PDB entry 8TMD | electron microscopy, 3.00 A resolution | chains D and E of the 7 polymer chains in the assembly

Chain D (and E):
Name: Cobalt/magnesium transport protein CorA
Organism: Thermotoga maritima
Notes: chain E of this document is another copy of the same molecule, construct and numbering; everything in this record applies to it too
UniProt: Q9WZ31 (CORA_THEMA); residues 1-351 here = UniProt positions 1-351
Amino-acid sequence (373 residues; numbered -21 to 351; the number before each row is that of its first residue; numbers below 1 keep their minus sign (Met-21 is residue -21)):
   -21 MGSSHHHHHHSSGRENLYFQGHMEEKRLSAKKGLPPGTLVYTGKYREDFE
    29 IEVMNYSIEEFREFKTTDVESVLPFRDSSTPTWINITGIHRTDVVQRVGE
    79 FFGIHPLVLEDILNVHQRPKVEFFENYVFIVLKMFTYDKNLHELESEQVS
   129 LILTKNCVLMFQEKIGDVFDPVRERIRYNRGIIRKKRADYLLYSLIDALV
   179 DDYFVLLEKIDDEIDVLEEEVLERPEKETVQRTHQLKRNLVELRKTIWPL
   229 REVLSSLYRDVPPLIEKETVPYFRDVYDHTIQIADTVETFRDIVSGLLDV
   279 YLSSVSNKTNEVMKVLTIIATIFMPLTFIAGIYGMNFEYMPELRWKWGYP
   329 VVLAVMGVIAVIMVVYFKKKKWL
Disordered / not traced: -21 to 11 (chain E: -21 to 4)
Differences from the reference sequence: initiating methionine (-21); expression tag (-20 to 0)
Ligand contacts: Mg2+ (MG): Tyr171, Asp175, Asp253, His257
UniProt features mapped onto this chain:
  - motif: Gly312 to Asn314 (Probable selectivity filter)
  - site: Asn288 (Essential for ion permeation), Leu294 (Important for closing the ion permeation pathway in the closed state), Thr295 (Threonine that confers selectivity for Co(2+) transport)
  - mutagenesis: Asp89 (D89F/K: Decreases ion transport), Asp253 (D253K: Increases protein stability. Decreases ion transport), Leu280 (L280A: Decreases ion transport), Asn288 (N288L: Abolishes Co(2+) uptake), Met291 (M291A: No effect on ion transport), Leu294 (L294A/V: Increases ion transport by suppression of an obstruction in the transmembrane ion permeation pathway), Thr295 (T295L: Strongly reduces Co(2+) uptake. Abolishes Co(2+) uptake; when associated with L-299; T295M: Strongly reduces Co(2+) uptake ...), Thr299 (T299L: Reduces Co(2+) uptake. Abolishes Co(2+) uptake; when associated with L-295; T299M: No effect on Co(2+) uptake; T299S: Abolishes Co(2+) uptake), Pro303 (P303A/G/I: Increases ion transport by suppression of a kink in the transmembrane ion permeation pathway), Thr305 (T305L: Abolishes Co(2+) uptake), Ile310 (I310A: Increases ion transport), Tyr311 (Y311A: Abolishes pentamerization. Abolishes ion transport; Y311F: No effect on pentamerization. No effect on ion transport), 7 further mutagenesis entries in UniProt

How chain D and chain E interact:
Pairs across the interface (86; chain D residue first):
  Arg153(D) - Pro14(E)
  Gly159(D) - Pro13(E)
  Tyr168(D) - Pro14(E)
  Tyr171(D) - Pro14(E)
  Asp179(D) - Lys10(E)
  Phe182(D) - Leu6(E)
  Phe182(D) - Ser7(E)  hydrogen bond (backbone-side chain)
  Val183(D) - Ser7(E)  hydrogen bond (backbone-side chain)
  Val183(D) - Lys10(E)
  Glu186(D) - Arg5(E)
  Glu186(D) - Leu6(E)
  Glu186(D) - Ser7(E)  hydrogen bond
  Asp193(D) - Arg216(E)  salt bridge
  Glu196(D) - His212(E)  salt bridge
  Glu196(D) - Arg216(E)  salt bridge
  Pro249(D) - Leu85(E)
  Tyr250(D) - Pro14(E)  hydrophobic
  Tyr250(D) - Leu85(E)  hydrophobic
  Arg252(D) - Glu100(E)  salt bridge
  Asp253(D) - Asp89(E)
  Asp256(D) - Lys98(E)  salt bridge
  Asp256(D) - Glu100(E)
  Ile259(D) - Arg96(E)
  Gln260(D) - Leu6(E)
  Gln260(D) - His94(E)  hydrogen bond (side chain-backbone)
  Asp263(D) - Arg96(E)  salt bridge
  Asp263(D) - Lys223(E)
  Glu266(D) - Arg222(E)  salt bridge
  Thr267(D) - Lys223(E)
  Asp270(D) - Lys215(E)
  Asp270(D) - Arg269(E)  salt bridge
  Ile271(D) - Lys215(E)
  Ile271(D) - Arg216(E)
  Ile271(D) - Val219(E)  hydrophobic
  Asp277(D) - Leu276(E)
  Val278(D) - His212(E)
  Val278(D) - Leu276(E)
  Leu280(D) - Leu280(E)  hydrophobic
  Ser281(D) - Leu276(E)
  Ser281(D) - Tyr279(E)
  Ser284(D) - Val283(E)
  Asn285(D) - Tyr279(E)  hydrogen bond
  Asn285(D) - Val283(E)
  Asn288(D) - Lys286(E)
  Asn288(D) - Thr287(E)
  Met291(D) - Thr287(E)
  Met291(D) - Val290(E)
  Met291(D) - Met291(E)  hydrophobic
  Met291(D) - Leu294(E)  hydrophobic
  Lys292(D) - Val290(E)
  Leu294(D) - Leu294(E)  hydrophobic
  Thr295(D) - Val290(E)  hydrogen bond (side chain-backbone)
  Thr295(D) - Val293(E)
  Thr295(D) - Leu294(E)
  Ala298(D) - Leu294(E)  hydrophobic
  Thr299(D) - Ile297(E)
  Met302(D) - Ile297(E)  hydrophobic
  Met302(D) - Ala298(E)  hydrophobic
  Met302(D) - Phe301(E)  hydrophobic
  Met302(D) - Met302(E)  hydrophobic
  Pro303(D) - Phe301(E)  hydrophobic
  Phe306(D) - Leu304(E)  hydrophobic
  Phe306(D) - Met334(E)  hydrophobic
  Gly309(D) - Ala308(E)
  Ile310(D) - Ala308(E)  hydrophobic
  Ile310(D) - Tyr327(E)
  Ile310(D) - Met334(E)  hydrophobic
  Tyr311(D) - Tyr327(E)
  Met313(D) - Ala308(E)
  Met313(D) - Tyr311(E)
  Met313(D) - Gly312(E)
  Met313(D) - Val330(E)  hydrophobic
  Asn314(D) - Gly312(E)
  Asn314(D) - Met313(E)  hydrogen bond (side chain-backbone)
  Asn314(D) - Asn314(E)  hydrogen bond
  Asn314(D) - Glu320(E)
  Phe315(D) - Tyr311(E)  hydrophobic
  Phe315(D) - Glu320(E)
  Phe315(D) - Gly326(E)
  Phe315(D) - Tyr327(E)
  Phe315(D) - Val330(E)  hydrophobic
  Glu316(D) - Glu320(E)
  Glu316(D) - Leu321(E)
  Tyr317(D) - Arg322(E)
  Trp350(D) - Val290(E)  hydrophobic
  Trp350(D) - Val293(E)  hydrophobic
Interface residues without a listed pair, chain D (55 interface residues in all): Leu200, Glu201, Thr264, Gly274, Leu275, Thr287, Thr305, Lys348
Interface residues without a listed pair, chain E (58 interface residues in all): Leu12, His83, Glu88, Gln95, Val99, Lys205, Val208, Gln209, Asp277, Glu289, Thr305, Leu331

Summary:
Chain D and chain E form an interface of 55 and 58 residues respectively, with 8 hydrogen bonds and 8 salt
bridges. Polar pairs include Asp193(D)-Arg216(E), Glu196(D)-His212(E) and Glu196(D)-Arg216(E). Chain D binds
Mg2+. From UniProt: 19 mutagenesis sites on chain D.
Both chains are Cobalt/magnesium transport protein CorA (Thermotoga maritima). Entry 8TMD (Cryo-EM structure
of CorA in complex with conformation-specific synthetic antibody C18 and 100 uM MgCl2, State ...) was
determined by electron microscopy.
